5IS5 - chain A; structure by X-ray diffraction, 2.85 A resolution.

Chain A:
Protein: Phosphatidylinositol 4,5-bisphosphate 3-kinase catalytic subunit delta isoform
Source organism: Mus musculus
Notes: EC 2.7.1.153
Reference sequence: Q3UDT3 (Q3UDT3_MOUSE); residues 1-1044 here = UniProt positions 1-1044
Sequence (1044 residues; numbered 1 to 1044; the number before each row is that of its first residue):
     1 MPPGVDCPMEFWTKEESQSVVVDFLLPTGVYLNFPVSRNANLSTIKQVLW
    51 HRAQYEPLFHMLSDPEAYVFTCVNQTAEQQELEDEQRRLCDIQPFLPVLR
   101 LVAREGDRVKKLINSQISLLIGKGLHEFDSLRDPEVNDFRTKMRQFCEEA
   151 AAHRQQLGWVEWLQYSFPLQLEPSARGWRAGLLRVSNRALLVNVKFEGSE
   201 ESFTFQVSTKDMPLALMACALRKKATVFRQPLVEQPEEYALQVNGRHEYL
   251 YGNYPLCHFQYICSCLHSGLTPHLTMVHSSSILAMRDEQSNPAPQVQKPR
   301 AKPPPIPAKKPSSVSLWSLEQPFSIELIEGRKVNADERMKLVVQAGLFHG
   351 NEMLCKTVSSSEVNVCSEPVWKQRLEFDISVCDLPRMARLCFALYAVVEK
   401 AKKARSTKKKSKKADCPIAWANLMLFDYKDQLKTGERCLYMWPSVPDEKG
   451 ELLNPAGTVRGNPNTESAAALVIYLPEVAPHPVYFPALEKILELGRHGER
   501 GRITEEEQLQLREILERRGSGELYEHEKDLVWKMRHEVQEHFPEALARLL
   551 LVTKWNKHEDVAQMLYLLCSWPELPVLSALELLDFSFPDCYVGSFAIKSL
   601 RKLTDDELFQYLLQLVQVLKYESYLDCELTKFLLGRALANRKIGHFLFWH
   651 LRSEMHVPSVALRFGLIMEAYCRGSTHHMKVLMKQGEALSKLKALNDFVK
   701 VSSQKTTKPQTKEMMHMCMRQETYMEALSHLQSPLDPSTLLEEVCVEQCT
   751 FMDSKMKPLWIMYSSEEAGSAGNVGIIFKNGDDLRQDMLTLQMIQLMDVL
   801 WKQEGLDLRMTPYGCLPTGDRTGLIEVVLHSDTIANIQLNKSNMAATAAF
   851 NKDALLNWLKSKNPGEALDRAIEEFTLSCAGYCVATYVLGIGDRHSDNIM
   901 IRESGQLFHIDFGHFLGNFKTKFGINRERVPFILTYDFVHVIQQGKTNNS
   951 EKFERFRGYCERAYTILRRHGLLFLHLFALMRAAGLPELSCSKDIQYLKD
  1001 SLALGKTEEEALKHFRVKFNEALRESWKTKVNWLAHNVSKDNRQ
Not modelled in the structure: 1-107, 174-186, 224-226, 230-234, 292-316, 325-326, 329-330, 337-338, 363-364, 367, 370-376, 397-414, 445-452, 479-481, 496-522, 841-847, 919-928, 1028-1044
Small-molecule neighbours: 6CY (5-{4-[3-(4-acetylpiperazine-1-carbonyl)phenyl]quinazolin-6-yl}-2-methoxypyridine-3-carbonitrile): Thr750, Met752, Pro758, Trp760, Ile777, Lys779, Leu784, Asp787, Tyr813, Ile825, Glu826, Val827, Val828, Ser831, Thr833, Met900, Ile910, Asp911

Summary:
Bound to chain A: compound 6CY.
Chain A is Phosphatidylinositol 4,5-bisphosphate 3-kinase catalytic subunit delta isoform (Mus musculus); the
structure, Discovery and Pharmacological Characterization of Novel Quinazoline-based PI3K delta-selective
Inhibitors, was determined by X-ray diffraction.
